Entry 8IXH (X-ray diffraction, 1.95 A resolution); this record covers chain A.

== Chain A ==
Molecule: 2-dehydropantoate 2-reductase
From: Pseudomonas aeruginosa
Reference sequence: A0A8G2Q7Q1 (A0A8G2Q7Q1_PSEAI); numbering as in UniProt (aligned over 1-315)
Amino-acid sequence (315 residues; row label = number of the first residue in the row):
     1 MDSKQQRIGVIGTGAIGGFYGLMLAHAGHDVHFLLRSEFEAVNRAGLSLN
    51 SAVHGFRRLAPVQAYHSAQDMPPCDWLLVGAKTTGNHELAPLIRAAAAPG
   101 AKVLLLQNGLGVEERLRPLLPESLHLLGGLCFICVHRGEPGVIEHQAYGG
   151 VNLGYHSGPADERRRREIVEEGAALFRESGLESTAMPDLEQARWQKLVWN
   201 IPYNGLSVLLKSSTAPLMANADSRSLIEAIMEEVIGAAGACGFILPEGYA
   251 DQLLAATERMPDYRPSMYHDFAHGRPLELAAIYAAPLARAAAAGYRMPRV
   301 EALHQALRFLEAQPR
Unresolved in the structure: 1-4, 315
Small-molecule neighbours: (3S)-3-methyl-2-oxopentanoic acid (1QQ): Asn108, Cys131, Phe132, Ile133, Cys134, Tyr148, Lys196, Trp199, Asn200, Met260, Tyr263
From the paper describing this entry:
  - conformationally variable residues (side-chain flip): Phe132
  - binding site for (3S)-3-methyl-2-oxopentanoic acid: Ile133, Lys196, Asn200, Tyr263
  - catalytic residues: Lys196 (proposed by the authors, not directly observed)

== Summary ==
Chain A binds (3S)-3-methyl-2-oxopentanoic acid. The paper reports the catalytic residue Lys196; a binding
site for (3S)-3-methyl-2-oxopentanoic acid at Ile133, Lys196 and Asn200 among others.
Chain A is 2-dehydropantoate 2-reductase (Pseudomonas aeruginosa); the structure, Pseudomoans aeruginosa
Wildtype Ketopantoate Reductase With 3-Methyl-2-oxovalerate at substrate site, was determined by X-ray
diffraction, deposited together with 8IWG, 8IX9 and 8IXM.
